7Z4W - chains A and a of the 30 polymer chains in the assembly; structure by electron microscopy, 2.70 A resolution.

Chain A:
Molecule: Portal protein
Source organism: Bacillus subtilis
UniProt: P54309 (PORTL_BPSPP); the author numbering skips numbers that UniProt does not, so the offset changes along the chain: -6 to 20 = UniProt 1-27; 28-503 = UniProt 28-503
Chain sequence (503 residues; row label = number of the first residue in the row; note: 7 numbers in that range are skipped by the numbering (no residue carries them; nothing is unmodelled there); numbers below 1 keep their minus sign (Met-6 is residue -6)):
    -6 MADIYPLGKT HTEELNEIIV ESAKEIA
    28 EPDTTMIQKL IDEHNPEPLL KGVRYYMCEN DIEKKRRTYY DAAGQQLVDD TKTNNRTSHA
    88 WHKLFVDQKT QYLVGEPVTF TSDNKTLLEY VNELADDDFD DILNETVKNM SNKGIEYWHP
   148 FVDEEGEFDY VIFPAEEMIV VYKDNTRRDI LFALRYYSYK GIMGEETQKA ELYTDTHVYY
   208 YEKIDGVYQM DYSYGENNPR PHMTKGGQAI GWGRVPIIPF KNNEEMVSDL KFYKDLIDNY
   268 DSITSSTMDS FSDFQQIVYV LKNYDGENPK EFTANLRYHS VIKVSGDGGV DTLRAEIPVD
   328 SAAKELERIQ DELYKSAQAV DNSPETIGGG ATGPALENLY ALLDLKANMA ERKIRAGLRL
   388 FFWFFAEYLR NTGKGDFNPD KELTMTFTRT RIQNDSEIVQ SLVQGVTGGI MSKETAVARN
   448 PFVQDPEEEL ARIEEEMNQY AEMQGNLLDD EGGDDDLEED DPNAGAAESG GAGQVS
Not modelled in the structure: -6 to 16, 471-503
What the authors report for this chain:
  - conformationally variable residues (helix shift): Gln282 to Pro325
  - self-association interface (contacts with another copy of this molecule); pairs are residue here / residue on that copy: Asn290-Gly313 (hydrogen bond), Ser428, Ile437
  - mutagenesis - E352G: decreased catalytic activity (terminase ATPase activity) (citing earlier work)
  - contacts within the chain: Asn290-Asp314 (hydrogen bond)

Chain a:
Molecule: Head completion protein gp15
Source organism: Bacillus subtilis
UniProt: Q38584 (HCP15_BPSPP); residue numbers follow UniProt; this construct covers 1-102
Chain sequence (102 residues; row label = number of the first residue in the row):
     1 MDIQRVKRLL SITNDKHDEY LTEMVPLLVE FAKDECHNPF IDKDGNESIP SGVLIFVAKA
    61 AQFYMTNAGL TGRSMDTVSY NFATEIPSTI LKKLNPYRKM AR
What the authors report for this chain:
  - self-association interface (contacts with another copy of this molecule); pairs are residue here / residue on that copy: Arg5-Glu23 (salt bridge), Arg8-Glu23 (salt bridge)

How chain A and chain a interact:
Contacting residue pairs (22; chain A residue first):
  Leu288(A) with Met100(a), hydrophobic
  Asn290(A) with Asn95(a), hydrogen bond; Arg98(a), hydrogen bond (backbone-side chain)
  Tyr291(A) with Arg98(a); Lys99(a); Met100(a), hydrophobic
  Asp292(A) with Pro96(a); Arg98(a), hydrogen bond (backbone-backbone)
  Gly293(A) with Arg98(a), hydrogen bond (backbone-backbone); Lys99(a)
  Glu294(A) with Met100(a), hydrogen bond (side chain-backbone)
  Glu298(A) with Arg102(a), salt bridge
  Phe299(A) with Met100(a), hydrophobic
  Asn302(A) with Arg102(a)
  Ile309(A) with Met100(a), hydrophobic
  Lys310(A) with Met100(a); Ala101(a); Arg102(a)
  Val311(A) with Met100(a), hydrophobic
  Ser312(A) with Arg98(a), hydrogen bond (backbone-side chain)
  Asp314(A) with Lys92(a), salt bridge
  Gly315(A) with Arg98(a)
The authors on this interface:
  - pairs named by the authors: Glu294(A)-Met100(a) (hydrogen bond)

Overview:
15 residues of chain A and 8 residues of chain a are in contact, with 6 hydrogen bonds and 2 salt bridges.
Polar contacts include Glu298(A)-Arg102(a), Asp314(A)-Lys92(a) and Asn290(A)-Asn95(a). The paper describes a
hydrogen bond between Glu294(A) and Met100(a). The paper reports that E352G of chain A reduces catalytic
activity (terminase ATPase activity); conformational variability at Gln282(A).
Chain A is Portal protein and chain a is Head completion protein gp15, both from Bacillus subtilis; the
structure, gp6/gp15/gp16 connector complex of bacteriophage SPP1, was determined by electron microscopy.
